PDB entry 2WJW | X-ray diffraction, 1.80 A resolution | chain A

== Chain A ==
Name: Glutamate receptor 2
From: Homo sapiens
Notes: fragment: amino-terminal domain, residues 25-412
Reference sequence: P42262 (GRIA2_HUMAN); residues 25-412 here = UniProt positions 25-412
Chain sequence (388 residues; each row starts with the number of its first residue):
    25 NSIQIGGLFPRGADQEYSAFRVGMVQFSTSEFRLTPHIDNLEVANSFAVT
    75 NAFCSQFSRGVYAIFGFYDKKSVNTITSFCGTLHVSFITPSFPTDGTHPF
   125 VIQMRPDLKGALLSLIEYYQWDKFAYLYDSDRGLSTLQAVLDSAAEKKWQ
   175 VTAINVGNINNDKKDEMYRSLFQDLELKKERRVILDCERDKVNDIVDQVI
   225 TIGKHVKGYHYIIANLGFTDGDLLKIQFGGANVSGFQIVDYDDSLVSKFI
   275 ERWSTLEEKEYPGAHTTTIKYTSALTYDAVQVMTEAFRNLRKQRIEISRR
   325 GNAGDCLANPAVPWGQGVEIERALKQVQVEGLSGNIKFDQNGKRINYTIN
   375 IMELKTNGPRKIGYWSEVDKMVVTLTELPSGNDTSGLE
Not modelled in the structure: 322-327, 399-412
Disulfide bonds: Cys-78/Cys-330
Covalently attached groups: N-acetylglucosamine (NAG) linked to Asn-370
Swiss-Prot annotation at these positions:
  - glycosylation (N-linked (GlcNAc...) asparagine): Asn-256, Asn-370, Asn-406
From the paper describing this entry:
  - contacts within the chain: Thr-74
  - self-association interface (contacts with another copy of this molecule): Phe-71, Arg-318 to Leu-331
  - conformationally variable residues (order/disorder transition): Ser-322 to Ala-327

== In short ==
Covalently linked N-acetylglucosamine: at Asn-370. From the paper: conformational variability at Ser-322; a
self-association interface involving Phe-71 and Arg-318.
Chain A is Glutamate receptor 2 (Homo sapiens); the structure, Crystal structure of the human ionotropic
glutamate receptor GluR2 ATD region at 1.8 A resolution, was determined by X-ray diffraction, deposited
together with 2WJX.
